4LCX - chains B and D of the 6 polymer chains in the assembly; structure by X-ray diffraction, 3.09 A resolution.

== Chain B (and D) ==
Protein: Hemagglutinin HA2
From: Influenza A virus
Notes: chain D of this document is another copy of the same molecule, construct and numbering; everything in this record applies to it too
Sequence (170 residues; numbered 322 to 491; the number before each row is that of its first residue):
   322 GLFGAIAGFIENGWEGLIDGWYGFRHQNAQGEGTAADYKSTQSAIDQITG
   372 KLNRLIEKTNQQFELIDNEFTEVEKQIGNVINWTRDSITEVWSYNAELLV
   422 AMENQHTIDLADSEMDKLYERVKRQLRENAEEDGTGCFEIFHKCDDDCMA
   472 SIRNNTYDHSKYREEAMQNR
Cystine bridges: Cys-465/Cys-469
Covalent attachments: N-acetylglucosamine (NAG) linked to Asn-403

== Interface between chain B and chain D ==
Residue-residue contacts (45; chain B residue first):
  Phe-324(B) / Leu-323(D)
  Phe-324(B) / Phe-324(D)  hydrophobic
  Thr-380(B) / Glu-411(D)  hydrogen bond
  Gln-382(B) / Asp-407(D)
  Gln-382(B) / Glu-411(D)
  Phe-384(B) / Trp-404(D)
  Phe-384(B) / Asp-407(D)
  Phe-384(B) / Ser-408(D)
  Phe-384(B) / Glu-411(D)
  Ile-387(B) / Asn-400(D)
  Ile-387(B) / Val-401(D)
  Ile-387(B) / Trp-404(D)  hydrophobic
  Val-394(B) / Gln-397(D)
  Ile-398(B) / Ile-398(D)  hydrophobic
  Ile-402(B) / Val-401(D)  hydrophobic
  Thr-405(B) / Trp-404(D)
  Thr-405(B) / Thr-405(D)
  Arg-406(B) / Trp-404(D)
  Ile-409(B) / Ser-408(D)
  Val-412(B) / Val-412(D)  hydrophobic
  Trp-413(B) / Glu-411(D)
  Trp-413(B) / Val-412(D)  hydrophobic
  Trp-413(B) / Tyr-415(D)  hydrophobic
  Asn-416(B) / Tyr-415(D)  hydrogen bond (backbone-side chain)
  Asn-416(B) / Asn-416(D)  hydrogen bond
  Leu-420(B) / Tyr-415(D)
  Leu-420(B) / Leu-419(D)  hydrophobic
  Met-423(B) / Met-423(D)  hydrophobic
  His-427(B) / Gln-426(D)  hydrogen bond
  Leu-431(B) / Leu-323(D)  hydrophobic
  Ser-434(B) / Gly-322(D)
  Ser-434(B) / Leu-323(D)  hydrogen bond (side chain-backbone)
  Lys-438(B) / Gly-322(D)  hydrogen bond (side chain-backbone)
  Lys-438(B) / Gly-325(D)
  Arg-445(B) / Tyr-440(D)
  Arg-445(B) / Glu-453(D)  salt bridge
  Arg-445(B) / Gly-455(D)
  Arg-448(B) / Glu-452(D)  salt bridge
  Arg-448(B) / Glu-453(D)
  Arg-448(B) / Glu-460(D)  salt bridge
  Arg-448(B) / Phe-462(D)
  Glu-449(B) / Glu-452(D)
  Arg-484(B) / Glu-452(D)  salt bridge
  Arg-484(B) / Arg-491(D)  hydrogen bond (side chain-backbone)
  Met-488(B) / Arg-491(D)
Other interface residues (no listed pair), chain B (31 interface residues in all): Arg-375, Glu-385, Asp-430, Glu-435, Lys-444, Glu-485
Other interface residues (no listed pair), chain D (31 interface residues in all): Phe-330, Asp-430, Glu-441, Lys-444, Asp-454

== Summary ==
Chain B and chain D each contribute 31 residues to their interface; the contacts include 7 hydrogen bonds and
4 salt bridges. Among the polar pairs are Arg-445(B)/Glu-453(D), Arg-448(B)/Glu-452(D) and
Arg-448(B)/Glu-460(D). Covalently linked N-acetylglucosamine: at Asn-403(B).
Both chains are Hemagglutinin HA2 (Influenza A virus). Entry 4LCX (The structure of hemagglutinin from
avian-origin H7N9 influenza virus (A/Shanghai/1/2013)) was determined by X-ray diffraction (same publication
as 4KOL, 4KOM, 4KON, 4LKG, 4LKH, 4LKI, 4LKJ and 4LKK).
